PDB entry 2G2F | X-ray diffraction, 2.70 A resolution | chains A and C

Chain A:
Molecule: Abl Kinase
From: Homo sapiens
Notes: fragment: Abl Kinase Domain
UniProtKB: P00519 (ABL1_HUMAN); residue numbers follow UniProt; this construct covers 229-512
Amino-acid sequence (287 residues; row label = number of the first residue in the row):
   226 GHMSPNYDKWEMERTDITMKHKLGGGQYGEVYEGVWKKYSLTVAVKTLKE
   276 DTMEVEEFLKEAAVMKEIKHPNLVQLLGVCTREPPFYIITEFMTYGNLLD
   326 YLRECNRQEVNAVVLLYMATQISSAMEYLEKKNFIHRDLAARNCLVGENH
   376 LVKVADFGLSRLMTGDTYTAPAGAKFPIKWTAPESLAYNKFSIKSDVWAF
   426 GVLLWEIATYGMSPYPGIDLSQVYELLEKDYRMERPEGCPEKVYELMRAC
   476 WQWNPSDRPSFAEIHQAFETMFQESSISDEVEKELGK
Unresolved in the structure: 226-231, 507-512
Differences from the reference sequence: cloning artifact (226-228); engineered mutation Pro-396 (His in P00519)
Curated features (UniProtKB/Swiss-Prot):
  - motif: Asp-381 to Trp-405 (Kinase activation loop)
  - active site: Asp-363 (Proton acceptor)
  - binding site (ATP): Leu-248 to Val-256, Lys-271, Glu-316 to Asn-322
  - modified residue: Ser-229 (Phosphoserine), Tyr-253 (Phosphotyrosine), Tyr-257 (Phosphotyrosine), Tyr-393 (Phosphotyrosine), Tyr-413 (Phosphotyrosine), Ser-446 (Phosphoserine)
  - natural variant: Ala-337 (A337T: In CHDSKM)
Residues lining bound ligands: 112 (thiophosphoric acid O-((adenosyl-phospho)phospho)-S-acetamidyl-diester): Leu-248, Gly-249, Gly-250, Gly-251, Gln-252, Tyr-253, Gly-254, Val-256, Ala-269, Lys-271, Val-299, Thr-315, Glu-316, Phe-317, Met-318, Gly-321, Asn-322, Asp-363, Arg-367, Asn-368, Leu-370
What the authors report for this chain:
  - conformationally variable residues (side-chain flip): Glu-286
  - contacts within the chain: Glu-286/Arg-362 (salt bridge)
  - disease-associated variants - H396P: decreased binding to imatinib (citing earlier work)
  - post-translational modification sites: Tyr-393 (proposed by the authors, not directly observed)

Chain C:
Molecule: ATP-Peptide Conjugate
Amino-acid sequence (11 residues; row label = number of the first residue in the row):
   104 EAIFAAPFAKK
Unresolved in the structure: 112-114
Covalent attachments: compound 112 linked to Phe-107

How chain A and chain C interact:
Contacting residue pairs (16; chain A residue first):
  Gly-398(A) / Ala-109(C)
  Ala-399(A) / Ala-109(C)
  Ala-399(A) / Pro-110(C)
  Lys-400(A) / Ala-108(C)
  Phe-401(A) / Ile-106(C)
  Phe-401(A) / Phe-107(C)
  Phe-401(A) / Ala-108(C)  hydrogen bond (backbone-backbone)
  Phe-401(A) / Pro-110(C)  hydrophobic
  Pro-402(A) / Ile-106(C)
  Ile-403(A) / Ile-106(C)  hydrogen bond (backbone-backbone)
  Ile-403(A) / Ala-108(C)
  Leu-411(A) / Pro-110(C)
  Leu-445(A) / Ala-105(C)
  Leu-445(A) / Ala-108(C)  hydrophobic
  Leu-445(A) / Phe-111(C)
  Ser-446(A) / Phe-111(C)
Interface residues without a listed pair, chain A (14 interface residues in all): Gln-252, Arg-367, Trp-405, Ser-410, Asn-414

In short:
The interface between chain A and chain C involves 14 residues on one side and 7 on the other; the contacts
include 2 hydrogen bonds. Backbone hydrogen bonds pair Phe-401(A)/Ala-108(C) and Ile-403(A)/Ile-106(C).
Ligands of chain A: compound 112. The paper reports that H396P of chain A reduces binding to imatinib; a
modification site at Tyr-393(A).
Chain A is Abl Kinase (Homo sapiens) and chain C is ATP-Peptide Conjugate; the structure, A Src-like Inactive
Conformation in the Abl Tyrosine Kinase Domain, was determined by X-ray diffraction together with 2G1T, 2G2H
and 2G2I from the same study.
